Entry 7KH6 (X-ray diffraction, 1.45 A resolution); this record covers chains A and B.

== Chain A ==
Molecule: Tryptophan synthase alpha chain
Organism: Salmonella typhimurium (strain LT2 / SGSC1412 / ATCC 700720)
Notes: EC 4.2.1.20
UniProtKB: P00929 (TRPA_SALTY); residues 1-268 here = UniProt positions 1-268
Chain sequence (268 residues; row label = number of the first residue in the row):
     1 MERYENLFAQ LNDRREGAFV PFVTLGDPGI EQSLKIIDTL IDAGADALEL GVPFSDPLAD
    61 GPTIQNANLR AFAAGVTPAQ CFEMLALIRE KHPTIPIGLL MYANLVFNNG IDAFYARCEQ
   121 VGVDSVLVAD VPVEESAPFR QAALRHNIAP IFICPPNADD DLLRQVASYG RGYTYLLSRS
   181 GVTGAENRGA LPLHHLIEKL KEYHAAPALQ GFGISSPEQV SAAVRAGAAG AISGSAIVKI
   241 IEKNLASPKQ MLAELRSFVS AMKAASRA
Swiss-Prot annotation at these positions:
  - active site (Proton acceptor): Glu49, Asp60

== Chain B ==
Molecule: Tryptophan synthase beta chain
Organism: Salmonella typhimurium (strain LT2 / SGSC1412 / ATCC 700720)
Notes: EC 4.2.1.20
UniProtKB: P0A2K1 (TRPB_SALTY); numbering as in UniProt (aligned over 1-397)
Chain sequence (397 residues; row label = number of the first residue in the row):
     1 MTTLLNPYFG EFGGMYVPQI LMPALNQLEE AFVSAQKDPE FQAQFADLLK NYAGRPTALT
    61 KCQNITAGTR TTLYLKREDL LHGGAHKTNQ VLGQALLAKR MGKSEIIAET GAGAHGVASA
   121 LASALLGLKC RIYMGAKDVE RQSPNVFRMR LMGAEVIPVH SGSATLKDAC NEALRDWSGS
   181 YETAHYMLGT AAGPHPYPTI VREFQRMIGE ETKAQILDKE GRLPDAVIAC VGGGSNAIGM
   241 FADFINDTSV GLIGVEPGGH GIETGEHGAP LKHGRVGIYF GMKAPMMQTA DGQIEESYSI
   301 SAGLDFPSVG PQHAYLNSIG RADYVSITDD EALEAFKTLC RHEGIIPALE SSHALAHALK
   361 MMREQPEKEQ LLVVNLSGRG DKDIFTVHDI LKARGEI
Unresolved in the structure: 1, 396-397
Construct notes: engineered mutation Ala114 (Gln in P0A2K1)
Covalently attached groups: pyridoxal phosphate (PLP) linked to Lys87
Swiss-Prot annotation at these positions:
  - modified residue: Lys87 (N6-(pyridoxal phosphate)lysine)

== Chain A / chain B interface ==
Contacting residue pairs (61; chain A residue first):
  Pro53(A) - Gln293(B)  hydrogen bond (backbone-side chain)
  Phe54(A) - Gly292(B)
  Phe54(A) - Gln293(B)
  Ser55(A) - Lys167(B)
  Ser55(A) - Gln293(B)  hydrogen bond (backbone-side chain)
  Ser55(A) - Ile294(B)  hydrogen bond (side chain-backbone)
  Asp56(A) - Lys167(B)  salt bridge
  Asp56(A) - Asp168(B)
  Asp56(A) - Asn171(B)
  Asp56(A) - Tyr279(B)  hydrogen bond
  Asp56(A) - Ile294(B)
  Pro57(A) - Arg175(B)  hydrogen bond (backbone-side chain)
  Leu58(A) - Pro18(B)  hydrophobic
  Leu58(A) - Arg175(B)
  Asp60(A) - Arg175(B)  hydrogen bond (backbone-side chain)
  Gln65(A) - Ser161(B)
  Gln65(A) - Arg175(B)
  Leu69(A) - Gly162(B)
  Phe72(A) - Gln293(B)
  Thr77(A) - Asp291(B)
  Pro78(A) - Asp291(B)
  Ala103(A) - Ile278(B)  hydrophobic
  Asn104(A) - Gly277(B)
  Asn104(A) - Ile278(B)  hydrogen bond (side chain-backbone)
  Asn104(A) - Gln288(B)  hydrogen bond
  Asn104(A) - Gly292(B)  hydrogen bond (side chain-backbone)
  Asn104(A) - Ile294(B)
  Leu105(A) - Asp291(B)
  Leu105(A) - Gly292(B)
  Phe107(A) - Val276(B)
  Phe107(A) - Ile278(B)  hydrophobic
  Phe107(A) - Lys283(B)
  Asn108(A) - Arg275(B)  hydrogen bond
  Asn108(A) - Gln288(B)
  Asn108(A) - Ala290(B)  hydrogen bond (side chain-backbone)
  Asn108(A) - Asp291(B)  hydrogen bond (side chain-backbone)
  Asn108(A) - Gly292(B)
  Ala129(A) - Pro18(B)
  Asp130(A) - Tyr16(B)
  Asp130(A) - Val17(B)  hydrogen bond (backbone-backbone)
  Asp130(A) - Pro18(B)
  Pro132(A) - Met15(B)
  Pro132(A) - Val17(B)
  Pro132(A) - Gln19(B)
  Pro132(A) - Met22(B)  hydrophobic
  Val133(A) - Gln19(B)  hydrogen bond (backbone-side chain)
  Glu134(A) - Gln19(B)  hydrogen bond
  Glu134(A) - Met22(B)
  Glu135(A) - Tyr8(B)  hydrogen bond
  Glu135(A) - Gly14(B)
  Glu135(A) - Met15(B)  hydrogen bond (side chain-backbone)
  Glu135(A) - Tyr16(B)  hydrogen bond
  Ile153(A) - Gln19(B)
  Pro155(A) - Gln19(B)
  Pro155(A) - Ile20(B)  hydrophobic
  Ser180(A) - Ile20(B)
  Ser180(A) - Ser178(B)
  Gly181(A) - Ser178(B)  hydrogen bond (backbone-backbone)
  Gly181(A) - Gly179(B)
  Val182(A) - Arg175(B)
  Val182(A) - Ser178(B)
Other interface residues (no listed pair), chain A (35 interface residues in all): Ala59, Val131, Phe139, Pro156, Asn157, Leu162, Leu177
Other interface residues (no listed pair), chain B (35 interface residues in all): Thr2, Glu172, Leu174, Tyr181, Met286, Thr289

== Summary ==
Chain A and chain B each contribute 35 residues to their interface, with 19 hydrogen bonds and 1 salt bridge.
Polar pairs include Asp56(A)-Lys167(B), Pro53(A)-Gln293(B) and Ser55(A)-Gln293(B). UniProt lists active-site
residues Glu49(A) and Asp60(A) on chain A.
Chain A is Tryptophan synthase alpha chain and chain B is Tryptophan synthase beta chain, both from Salmonella
typhimurium (strain LT2 / SGSC1412 / ATCC 700720); the structure, 1.45 Angstrom resolution internal aldimine
crystal structure of the beta-Q114A mutant of TryptophanSynthase in complex with ..., was determined by X-ray
diffraction.
